PDB entry 6YQV | X-ray diffraction, 1.45 A resolution | chains L and H of the 3 polymer chains in the assembly

Chain L:
Molecule: Prothrombin
From: Homo sapiens
Notes: EC 3.4.21.5
UniProt: P00734 (THRB_HUMAN); the construct lacks a stretch of the UniProt sequence, so the offset changes along the chain: -4 to 0 = UniProt 328-332; 1-14 = UniProt 336-349; 15-17 = UniProt 361-363
Amino-acid sequence (36 residues; row label = number of the first residue in the row; a row labelled like 14A-14K holds insertion residues (14A, then the next letters in order); numbers below 1 keep their minus sign (Thr-4 is residue -4)):
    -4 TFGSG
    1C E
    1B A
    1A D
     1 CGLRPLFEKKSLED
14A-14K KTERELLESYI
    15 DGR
Disordered / not traced: -4 to 0, 15-17
UniProt features mapped onto this chain:
  - site: Arg17 (Cleavage)

Chain H:
Molecule: Prothrombin
From: Homo sapiens
Notes: EC 3.4.21.5
UniProt: P00734 (THRB_HUMAN); the construct lacks a stretch of the UniProt sequence and is renumbered around it, so the offset changes along the chain: 16-36 = UniProt 364-384; 37-60 = UniProt 386-409; 61-77 = UniProt 419-435; 78-97 = UniProt 437-456; 7 more segments
Amino-acid sequence (259 residues; row label = number of the first residue in the row; note: 3 numbers in that range are skipped by the numbering (no residue carries them; nothing is unmodelled there); a row labelled like 60A-60I holds insertion residues (60A, then the next letters in order)):
    16 IVEGSDAEIGMSPWQVMLFRK
   36A S
    37 PQELLCGASLISDRWVLTAAHCLL
60A-60I YPPWDKNFT
    61 ENDLLVRIGKHSRTRYE
   77A R
    78 NIEKISMLEKIYIHPRYNWR
   97A E
    98 NLDRDIALMKLKKPVAFSDYIHPVCLPDRETA
129A-129C ASL
   130 LQAGYKGRVTGWGNLKET
147A-147G WTANVGK
   150 GQPSVLQVVNLPIVERPVCKDSTRIRITDNMFCAG
  184A Y
   185 KP
186A-186D DEGK
   187 RGDACEGDSGGPFVMKSP
204A-204B FN
   205 NRWYQMGIVSWGE
   219 GCD
  221A R
   222 DGKYGFYTHVFRLKKWIQKVIDQFGE
Disordered / not traced: 147A-147G, 246-247
Disulfide bonds: Cys42-Cys58, Cys168-Cys182, Cys191-Cys220
Covalently attached groups: N-acetylglucosamine (NAG) linked to Asn60G
Metal / ion sites: Na+ site 1: Lys169, Thr172, Phe204A; Na+ site 2: Arg221A, Lys224
Residues lining bound ligands: 5-chloranylthiophene-2-sulfonamide (8K2): Asp189, Ala190, Cys191, Glu192, Ser195, Val213, Ser214, Trp215, Gly216, Gly219, Cys220, Gly226, Phe227, Tyr228
UniProt features mapped onto this chain:
  - region: Ala183 to Val200 (High affinity receptor-binding region which is also known as the TP508 peptide)
  - active site (Charge relay system): His57, Asp102, Ser195
  - glycosylation: Asn60G (N-linked (GlcNAc...) (complex) asparagine)

Interface between chain L and chain H:
Cross-chain cystine bridges: Cys1(L)-Cys122(H)
Contacting residue pairs - 60 pairs, chain L then chain H:
  Cys1(L) - Pro120(H)
  Cys1(L) - Val121(H)
  Cys1(L) - Cys122(H)  disulfide
  Cys1(L) - Arg206(H)  hydrogen bond (backbone-side chain)
  Asp1A(L) - His119(H)  salt bridge
  Asp1A(L) - Arg206(H)
  Ala1B(L) - Arg206(H)  hydrogen bond (backbone-side chain)
  Gly2(L) - Trp29(H)
  Gly2(L) - Pro120(H)  hydrogen bond (backbone-backbone)
  Gly2(L) - Cys122(H)
  Gly2(L) - Arg206(H)
  Gly2(L) - Trp207(H)  hydrogen bond (backbone-backbone)
  Leu3(L) - His119(H)  hydrogen bond (backbone-side chain)
  Leu3(L) - Asn205(H)
  Leu3(L) - Arg206(H)
  Arg4(L) - Gly25(H)
  Arg4(L) - Met26(H)  hydrogen bond (side chain-backbone)
  Arg4(L) - Pro28(H)
  Arg4(L) - Trp29(H)
  Arg4(L) - Arg137(H)
  Arg4(L) - Trp207(H)
  Pro5(L) - Ser115(H)
  Pro5(L) - Asp116(H)
  Pro5(L) - His119(H)
  Leu6(L) - Ile24(H)
  Leu6(L) - Asp116(H)
  Phe7(L) - Glu23(H)
  Phe7(L) - Ile24(H)
  Phe7(L) - Gly25(H)
  Phe7(L) - Met26(H)  hydrophobic
  Glu8(L) - Lys202(H)  salt bridge
  Glu8(L) - Asn205(H)
  Glu8(L) - Trp207(H)  hydrogen bond
  Lys9(L) - His119(H)
  Asp14(L) - Glu23(H)
  Asp14(L) - Met26(H)
  Asp14(L) - Arg137(H)  salt bridge
  Asp14(L) - Trp207(H)
  Lys14A(L) - Glu23(H)  hydrogen bond (backbone-side chain)
  Thr14B(L) - Arg137(H)  hydrogen bond
  Thr14B(L) - Asn159(H)  hydrogen bond
  Glu14C(L) - Arg137(H)
  Glu14C(L) - Lys202(H)  salt bridge
  Glu14E(L) - Lys135(H)  salt bridge
  Glu14E(L) - Asn159(H)  hydrogen bond
  Glu14E(L) - Tyr184A(H)  hydrogen bond
  Leu14F(L) - Lys135(H)
  Leu14F(L) - Gly136(H)
  Leu14F(L) - Asn159(H)
  Leu14F(L) - Trp207(H)  hydrophobic
  Leu14G(L) - Pro204(H)  hydrophobic
  Ser14I(L) - Gly133(H)
  Ser14I(L) - Tyr134(H)
  Ser14I(L) - Lys135(H)  hydrogen bond (side chain-backbone)
  Tyr14J(L) - Tyr134(H)  hydrophobic
  Tyr14J(L) - Lys135(H)  hydrogen bond (side chain-backbone)
  Tyr14J(L) - Met201(H)
  Tyr14J(L) - Lys202(H)  hydrogen bond (side chain-backbone)
  Tyr14J(L) - Pro204(H)
  Ile14K(L) - Tyr134(H)  hydrogen bond (backbone-side chain)
Also at the interface, not in a pair above, chain L (22 interface residues in all): Glu1C
Also at the interface, not in a pair above, chain H (26 interface residues in all): Tyr117

Overview:
Chain L and chain H form an interface of 22 and 26 residues respectively; the contacts include 1 disulfide
bond, 16 hydrogen bonds and 5 salt bridges. Polar pairs include Asp1A(L)-His119(H), Glu8(L)-Lys202(H) and
Glu14E(L)-Lys135(H). Chain H binds 5-chloranylthiophene-2-sulfonamide. Covalently linked N-acetylglucosamine:
at Asn60G(H).
Here chain L is Prothrombin and chain H is Prothrombin, both from Homo sapiens. Entry 6YQV (Thrombin in
complex with 5-chlorothiophene-2-sulfonamide (j94)) was determined by X-ray diffraction.
